Entry 3OF6 (X-ray diffraction, 2.80 A resolution); this record covers chains A and D.

== Chain A ==
Name: T cell receptor beta chain
Source organism: Homo sapiens
Notes: fragment: ectodomain; engineered mutation(s): C192A
Amino-acid sequence (255 residues; numbered -2 to 256; 4 numbers in that range are skipped by the numbering (no residue carries them; nothing is unmodelled there); the number before each row is that of its first residue; numbers below 1 keep their minus sign (Ala-2 is residue -2)):
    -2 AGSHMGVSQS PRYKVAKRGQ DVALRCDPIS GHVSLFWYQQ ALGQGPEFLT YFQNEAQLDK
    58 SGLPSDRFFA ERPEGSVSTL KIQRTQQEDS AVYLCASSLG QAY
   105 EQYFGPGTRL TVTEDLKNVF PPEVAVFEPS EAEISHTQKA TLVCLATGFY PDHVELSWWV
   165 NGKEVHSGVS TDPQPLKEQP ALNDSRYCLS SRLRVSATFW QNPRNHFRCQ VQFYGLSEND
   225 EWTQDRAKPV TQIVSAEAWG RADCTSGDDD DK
Unresolved in the structure: -2 to 1, 246-256
Disulfides: Cys23-Cys92, Cys148-Cys213
From the paper describing this entry:
  - higher-order assembly contacts with a neighbouring Pre T-cell antigen receptor alpha: Tyr35, Pro43, Phe108
  - mutagenesis - F108A: decreased expression
  - mutagenesis - Y35A: unchanged expression in response to LC13 abTCR
  - mutagenesis - Y35A: abolished expression in response to pre-TCR

== Chain D ==
Name: Pre T-cell antigen receptor alpha
Source organism: Homo sapiens
Notes: fragment: ectodomain
Reference sequence: Q6ISU1 (PTCRA_HUMAN); residues 1-119 here correspond to UniProt positions 17-135 (UniProt number = residue number + 16)
Amino-acid sequence (130 residues; numbered -3 to 126; the number before each row is that of its first residue; numbers below 1 keep their minus sign (Gly-3 is residue -3)):
    -3 GAHMLPTGVG GTPFPSLAPP IMLLVDGKQQ MVVVCLVLDV APPGLDSPIW FSAGNGSALD
    57 AFTYGPSPAT DGTWTNLAHL SLPSEELASW EPLVCHTGPG AEGHSRSTQP MHLSGEASTA
   117 RTCSGDDDDK
Unresolved in the structure: -3 to 6, 96-99, 111-126
Sequence notes: expression tag (-3 to 0, 120-126)
UniProt features mapped onto this chain:
  - glycosylation: Asn51 (N-linked (GlcNAc...) asparagine)
Disulfides: Cys31-Cys91
Covalent attachments: N-acetylglucosamine (NAG) linked to Asn51
From the paper describing this entry:
  - higher-order assembly contacts with a neighbouring T cell receptor beta chain: Trp46
  - mutagenesis - W46R: decreased expression

== Chain A / chain D interface ==
Pairs across the interface (31; chain A residue first):
  Val130(A) with Ile17(D)
  Phe131(A) with Pro15(D); Ile17(D), hydrophobic; Val28(D); Val30(D), hydrophobic
  Glu132(A) with Ala14(D); Pro15(D)
  Pro133(A) with Pro15(D)
  Ser134(A) with Ser12(D); Leu13(D)
  Glu137(A) with Phe10(D); Leu34(D)
  Thr145(A) with Leu32(D)
  Val147(A) with Leu73(D), hydrophobic
  Leu149(A) with Tyr60(D); His75(D)
  Thr151(A) with Tyr60(D)
  Val173(A) with Thr66(D)
  Ser174(A) with Ala65(D); Thr66(D), hydrogen bond (side chain-backbone)
  Asp176(A) with Tyr60(D); Ser63(D), hydrogen bond
  Leu180(A) with Tyr60(D)
  Glu182(A) with Phe58(D)
  Cys192(A) with Phe58(D), hydrophobic; Tyr60(D), hydrophobic
  Leu193(A) with Tyr60(D)
  Ser194(A) with Tyr60(D); Leu73(D)
  Arg196(A) with Ser63(D); Thr71(D), hydrogen bond
Interface residues without a listed pair, chain A (26 interface residues in all): Ala129, Ala136, His140, Gly172, Pro177, Lys181, Arg198
Interface residues without a listed pair, chain D (20 interface residues in all): Leu19, Val29

== In short ==
The interface between chain A and chain D involves 26 residues on one side and 20 on the other; the contacts
include 3 hydrogen bonds. Among the polar pairs are Ser174(A)-Thr66(D), Asp176(A)-Ser63(D) and
Arg196(A)-Thr71(D). The paper reports that F108A of chain A reduces expression; higher-order assembly contacts
with a neighbouring Pre T-cell antigen receptor alpha through Tyr35(A), Pro43(A) and Phe108(A); 3
substitutions were tested in all.
Chain A is T cell receptor beta chain and chain D is Pre T-cell antigen receptor alpha, both from Homo
sapiens; the structure, Human pre-T cell receptor crystal structure, was determined by X-ray diffraction.
